Entry 6IXR (X-ray diffraction, 2.85 A resolution); this record covers chains A and B.

# Chain A
Protein: Myosin-2
Organism: Saccharomyces cerevisiae
Notes: engineered mutation(s): Deletions 1342-1347
UniProtKB: P19524 (MYO2_YEAST); residue numbers follow UniProt; this construct covers 1152-1330, 1337-1574
Sequence (429 residues; each row starts with the number of its first residue; note: 6 numbers in that range are skipped by the numbering (no residue carries them; nothing is unmodelled there)):
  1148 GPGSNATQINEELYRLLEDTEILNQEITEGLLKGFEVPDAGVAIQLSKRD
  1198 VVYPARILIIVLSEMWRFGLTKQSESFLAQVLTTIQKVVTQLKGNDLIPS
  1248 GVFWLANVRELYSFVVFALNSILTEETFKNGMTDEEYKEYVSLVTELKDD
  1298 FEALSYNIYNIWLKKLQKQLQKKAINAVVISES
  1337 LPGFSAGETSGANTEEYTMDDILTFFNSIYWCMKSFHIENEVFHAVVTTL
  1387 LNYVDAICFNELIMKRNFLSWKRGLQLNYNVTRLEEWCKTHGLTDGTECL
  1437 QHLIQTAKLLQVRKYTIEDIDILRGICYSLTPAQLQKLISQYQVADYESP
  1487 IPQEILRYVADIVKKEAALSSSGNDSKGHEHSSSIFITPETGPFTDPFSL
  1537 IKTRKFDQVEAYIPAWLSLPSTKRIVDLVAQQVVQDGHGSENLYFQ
Disordered / not traced: 1148-1151, 1337-1351, 1508-1518, 1572-1582
Construct notes: expression tag (1148-1151, 1575-1582)
Swiss-Prot annotation at these positions:
  - mutagenesis: V1189 (V1189A: In MYO2-573; causes a mitochondria inheritance defect; when associated with G-1288; M-1500; S-1529; G-1546 and R-1559), S1247 (S1247G: Intragenic suppressor of MYO2-2), G1248 (G1248D: In MYO2-2; causes a vacuole inheritance defect), V1262 (V1262A: Intragenic suppressor of MYO2-2), F1264 (F1264S: Intragenic suppressor of MYO2-2), S1268 (S1268P: Intragenic suppressor of MYO2-2), T1274 (T1274M: Intragenic suppressor of MYO2-2), F1275 (F1275S: Intragenic suppressor of MYO2-2), V1288 (V1288A: Intragenic suppressor of MYO2-2; V1288G: In MYO2-573; causes a mitochondria inheritance defect; when associated with A-1189; M-1500; S-1529; G-1546 and R-1559), D1297 (D1297G/N/V: Causes a vacuole inheritance defect), L1301 (L1301P: Causes a vacuole inheritance defect), N1304 (N1304D/S: Causes a vacuole inheritance defect), 8 further mutagenesis entries in UniProt
From the paper describing this entry:
  - conformationally variable residues (order/disorder transition): F1275
  - mutagenesis - E1211A: decreased binding to Mmr1-MIS

# Chain B
Protein: Inheritance of peroxisomes protein 2
Organism: Saccharomyces cerevisiae
UniProtKB: Q03824 (INP2_YEAST); residues 531-543 here = UniProt positions 531-543
Sequence (26 residues; row label = number of the first residue in the row):
   518 SGSGSGSGSGSEFNHGFHLDILKGRK
Disordered / not traced: 518-531, 541-543
Construct notes: expression tag (518-530)

# Chain A / chain B interface
Contacting residue pairs (32):
  I1206(A) with I538(B), hydrophobic
  I1207(A) with L539(B), hydrophobic
  S1210(A) with I538(B)
  W1213(A) with G533(B); F534(B), hydrogen bond (backbone-backbone)
  R1214(A) with G533(B); F534(B); H535(B)
  F1261(A) with L536(B), hydrophobic; I538(B), hydrophobic
  A1265(A) with L536(B), hydrophobic
  I1269(A) with F534(B), hydrophobic
  F1275(A) with F534(B), hydrophobic; H535(B); L536(B), hydrophobic
  G1278(A) with H532(B)
  M1279(A) with G533(B)
  E1283(A) with H532(B), salt bridge
  Y1287(A) with G533(B); F534(B), hydrophobic
  F1542(A) with I538(B), hydrophobic
  D1543(A) with K540(B)
  Q1544(A) with D537(B), hydrogen bond; I538(B); L539(B), hydrogen bond (side chain-backbone); K540(B)
  V1545(A) with I538(B), hydrogen bond (backbone-backbone); L539(B); K540(B), hydrogen bond (backbone-backbone)
  E1546(A) with K540(B)
  V1565(A) with L539(B), hydrophobic
  V1569(A) with K540(B)
Other interface residues (no listed pair), chain A (24 interface residues in all): G1216, F1264, S1268, A1547
The authors on this interface:
  - hot spots on chain A (mutagenesis) - F1264E, F1275E: abolished binding to Inheritance of peroxisomes protein 2 (chain B)
  - interface residues, chain B: F534(B), L536(B), I538(B), L539(B)

# In short
The interface between chain A and chain B involves 24 residues on one side and 9 on the other; the contacts
include 5 hydrogen bonds and 1 salt bridge. Polar contacts include E1283(A)-H532(B), Q1544(A)-D537(B) and
Q1544(A)-L539(B). From the paper: F1264E and F1275E of chain A abolish binding to Inheritance of peroxisomes
protein 2 (chain B); interface residues F534(B), L536(B) and I538(B) among others.
Chain A is Myosin-2 and chain B is Inheritance of peroxisomes protein 2, both from Saccharomyces cerevisiae;
the structure, Structure of Myo2-GTD in complex with Inp2, was determined by X-ray diffraction, deposited
together with 6IXO, 6IXP and 6IXQ.
